PDB entry 1WBH | X-ray diffraction, 1.55 A resolution | chains A and B of the 3 polymer chains in the assembly

Chain A (and B):
Molecule: Khg/kdpg aldolase
Organism: Escherichia coli
Notes: EC 4.1.2.14; chain B of this document is another copy of the same molecule, construct and numbering; everything in this record applies to it too
Reference sequence: P10177 (ALKH_ECOLI); residues 1-213 here = UniProt positions 1-213
Sequence (214 residues; row label = number of the first residue in the row; numbering starts at 0):
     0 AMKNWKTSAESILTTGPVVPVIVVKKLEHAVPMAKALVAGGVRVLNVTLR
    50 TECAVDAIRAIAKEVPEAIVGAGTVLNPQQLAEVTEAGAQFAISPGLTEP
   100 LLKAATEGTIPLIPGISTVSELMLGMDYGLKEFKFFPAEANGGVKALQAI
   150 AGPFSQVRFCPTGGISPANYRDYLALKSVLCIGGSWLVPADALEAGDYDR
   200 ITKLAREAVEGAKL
Not modelled in the structure: 0 (chain B: fully traced)
Construct notes: engineered mutation N45 (Glu in P10177)
From the paper describing this entry:
  - binding site for phosphate ion: G162, G163, S184 (citing earlier work)
  - mutagenesis - T161A (a factor of 10), T161V (a factor of 104): decreased catalytic activity on KDPG
  - mutagenesis - T161A (a factor of 2), T161V: increased catalytic activity on KDPGal
  - specificity-determining residues: T161
  - catalytic residues: R49, K133 (citing earlier work)

Chain A / chain B interface:
Pairs across the interface (25):
  R49(A) with P152(B)
  T73(A) with P152(B)
  L75(A) with M122(B); F153(B), hydrophobic
  P94(A) with V118(B); F153(B), hydrophobic
  G95(A) with V118(B); S119(B); M122(B), hydrogen bond (backbone-side chain)
  L96(A) with S119(B), hydrogen bond (backbone-side chain)
  T97(A) with M122(B); L123(B); D126(B), hydrogen bond
  P99(A) with D126(B)
  L100(A) with M122(B), hydrophobic
  G114(A) with S119(B)
  S116(A) with T117(B)
  T117(A) with T117(B)
  E120(A) with T117(B), hydrogen bond; S119(B)
  F135(A) with A148(B); P152(B), hydrophobic
  P136(A) with A148(B), hydrophobic; I149(B), hydrophobic
  A139(A) with A145(B), hydrophobic
Also at the interface, not in a pair above, chain A (18 interface residues in all): V74, E98
Also at the interface, not in a pair above, chain B (15 interface residues in all): E98, E120, M125, N140

Overview:
18 residues of chain A and 15 residues of chain B are in contact; the contacts include 4 hydrogen bonds. Among
the polar pairs are G95(A)-M122(B), L96(A)-S119(B) and T97(A)-D126(B). The paper reports catalytic residues
R49(A) and K133(A); T161A and T161V of chain A reduce catalytic activity on KDPG.
Chain A and chain B are both Khg/kdpg aldolase (Escherichia coli); the structure, Crystal structure of the
E45N mutant from KDPG aldolase from Escherichia coli, was determined by X-ray diffraction, deposited together
with 1WAU, 2C0A and 1WA3.
